Entry 6U2F (X-ray diffraction, 2.94 A resolution); this record covers chains A and H of the 4 polymer chains in the assembly.

# Chain A
Name: Proprotein convertase subtilisin/kexin type 9
Organism: Homo sapiens
Notes: EC 3.4.21.-
Reference sequence: Q8NBP7 (PCSK9_HUMAN); numbering as in UniProt (aligned over 1-692)
Chain sequence (700 residues; row label = number of the first residue in the row):
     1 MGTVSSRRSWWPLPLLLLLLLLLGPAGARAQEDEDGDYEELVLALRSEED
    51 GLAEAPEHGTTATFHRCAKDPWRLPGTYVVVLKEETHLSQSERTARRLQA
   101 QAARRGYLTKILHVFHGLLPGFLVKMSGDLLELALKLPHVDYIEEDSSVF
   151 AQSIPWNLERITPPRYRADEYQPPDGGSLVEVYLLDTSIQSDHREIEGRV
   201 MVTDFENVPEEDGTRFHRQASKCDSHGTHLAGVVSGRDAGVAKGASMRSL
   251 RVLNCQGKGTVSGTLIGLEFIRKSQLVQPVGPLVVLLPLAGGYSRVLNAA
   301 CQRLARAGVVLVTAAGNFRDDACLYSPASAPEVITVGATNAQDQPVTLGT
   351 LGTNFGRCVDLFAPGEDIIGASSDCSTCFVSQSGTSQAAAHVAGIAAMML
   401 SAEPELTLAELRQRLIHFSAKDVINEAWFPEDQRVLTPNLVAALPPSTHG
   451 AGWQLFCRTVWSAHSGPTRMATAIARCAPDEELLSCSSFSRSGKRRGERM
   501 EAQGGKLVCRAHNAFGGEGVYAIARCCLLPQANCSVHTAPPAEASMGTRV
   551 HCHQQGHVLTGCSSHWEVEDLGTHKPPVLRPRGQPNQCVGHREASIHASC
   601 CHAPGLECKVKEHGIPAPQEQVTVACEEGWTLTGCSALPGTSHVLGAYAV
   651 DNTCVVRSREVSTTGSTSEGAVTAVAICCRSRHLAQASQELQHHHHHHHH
Not modelled in the structure: 1-60, 153-176, 447-452, 661-670, 683-700
Sequence notes: variant I474 (Val in Q8NBP7), E660 (Asp in Q8NBP7); expression tag (693-700)
Cystine bridges: C223-C255, C323-C358, C375-C378, C457-C527, C477-C526, C486-C509, C534-C601, C552-C600, C562-C588, C608-C679, C626-C678, C635-C654
Bound ions: Ca2+: G106, C552, Q554, H557

# Chain H
Name: 7G7 heavy chain
Organism: Mus musculus
Notes: fragment: Fab
Reference sequence: Q569X1 (Q569X1_MOUSE); residues 121-223 here correspond to UniProt positions 137-239 (UniProt number = residue number + 16)
Chain sequence (223 residues; row label = number of the first residue in the row):
     1 QVQLKQSGAELVRPGASVKLSCKASGYIFTDYYINWLKKRPGQGLEWIAR
    51 IYPGSGHTYYNENFKDKATLTAEKSSSNVYMQLSSLTSEDSAVYFCAREN
   101 FYGSSYVDWYFDVWGTGTTVTVSSAKTTPPSVYPLAPGCGDTTGSSVTLG
   151 CLVKGYFPESVTVTWNSGSLSSSVHTFPALLQSGLYTMSSSVTVPSSTWP
   201 SQTVTCSVAHPASSTTVDKKLEP
Not modelled in the structure: 170-171, 223
Cystine bridges: C22-C96, C151-C206

# How chain A and chain H interact
Contacting residue pairs (37; chain A residue first):
  H537(A) with Y106(H)
  T538(A) with Y59(H)
  A539(A) with Y106(H), hydrophobic
  P540(A) with R50(H); Y59(H), hydrophobic
  P541(A) with Y33(H), hydrogen bond (backbone-side chain); R50(H), hydrogen bond (backbone-side chain); Y59(H)
  A542(A) with Y33(H)
  E543(A) with Y33(H), hydrogen bond (backbone-side chain); Y52(H); S55(H), hydrogen bond; H57(H), salt bridge
  A544(A) with Y33(H), hydrophobic
  M546(A) with F101(H); Y102(H); G103(H)
  G547(A) with F101(H); G103(H), hydrogen bond (backbone-backbone); S104(H), hydrogen bond (backbone-backbone); S105(H); Y106(H)
  T548(A) with S104(H), hydrogen bond (backbone-backbone)
  R549(A) with S104(H), hydrogen bond (backbone-backbone); S105(H); Y106(H), hydrogen bond (backbone-backbone)
  V550(A) with Y106(H), hydrophobic
  H551(A) with S105(H), hydrogen bond; Y106(H)
  H553(A) with Y106(H), hydrogen bond; V107(H)
  E567(A) with T58(H); Y59(H); K65(H), salt bridge
  V568(A) with H57(H)
  E569(A) with T58(H), hydrogen bond
  S595(A) with Y59(H)
Interface residues without a listed pair, chain A (20 interface residues in all): E593
Interface residues without a listed pair, chain H (16 interface residues in all): Y60

# In short
20 residues of chain A face 16 of chain H across their interface, with 12 hydrogen bonds and 2 salt bridges.
Polar contacts include E543(A)-H57(H), E567(A)-K65(H) and P541(A)-Y33(H). The Ca2+ site is built by G106(A),
C552(A), Q554(A) and H557(A).
Chain A is Proprotein convertase subtilisin/kexin type 9 (Homo sapiens) and chain H is 7G7 heavy chain (Mus
musculus); the structure, PCSK9-Fab 7G7 complex bound to cis-1-amino-4-phenylcyclohexaneacyl-WNLK(hR)IGLLR -
NH2, was determined by X-ray diffraction, deposited together with 6U3I.
